Entry 3FNF (X-ray diffraction, 2.30 A resolution); this record covers chains A and B of the 4 polymer chains in the assembly.

== Chain A (and B) ==
Molecule: Enoyl-[acyl-carrier-protein] reductase [NADH]
From: Mycobacterium tuberculosis
Notes: EC 1.3.1.9; chain B of this document is another copy of the same molecule, construct and numbering; everything in this record applies to it too
Reference sequence: P0A5Y6 (INHA_MYCTU); residues 1-269 here = UniProt positions 1-269
Chain sequence (269 residues; numbered 1 to 269; the number before each row is that of its first residue):
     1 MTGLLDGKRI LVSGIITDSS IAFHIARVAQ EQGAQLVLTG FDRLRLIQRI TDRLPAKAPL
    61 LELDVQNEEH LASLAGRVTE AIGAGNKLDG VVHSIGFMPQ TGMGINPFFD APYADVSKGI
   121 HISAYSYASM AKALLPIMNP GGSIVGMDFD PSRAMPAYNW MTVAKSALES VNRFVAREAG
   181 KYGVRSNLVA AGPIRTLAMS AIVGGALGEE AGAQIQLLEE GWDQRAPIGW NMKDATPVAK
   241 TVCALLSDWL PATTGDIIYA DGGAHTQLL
Unresolved in the structure: 1 (chain B: 1, 201-219)
Small-molecule neighbours:
  - 5-benzyl-2-(2,4-dichlorophenoxy)phenol (JPM): G96, F97, M98, M103, F149, Y158, M161, K165, P193, T196, A198, M199, I215, L218, E219
  - NAD (nicotinamide-adenine-dinucleotide): G14, I15, I16, S20, I21, A22, F41, L63, D64, V65, Q66, S94, I95, G96, F97, I122, M147, D148, F149, Y158, K165, A191, G192, P193, I194, T196, A198
Reported in the primary citation:
  - binding site for 5-benzyl-2-(2,4-dichlorophenoxy)phenol: F149, Y158, P193, M199, I215, L218

== Chain A / chain B interface ==
Pairs across the interface - 67 pairs, chain A then chain B:
  F108(A) - F174(B)  hydrophobic
  F108(A) - E178(B)
  F109(A) - A128(B)
  F109(A) - A131(B)  hydrophobic
  F109(A) - K132(B)  hydrogen bond (backbone-side chain)
  F109(A) - E178(B)
  D110(A) - K132(B)  salt bridge
  A111(A) - Y125(B)  hydrogen bond (backbone-side chain)
  P112(A) - Y125(B)
  Y113(A) - S117(B)  hydrogen bond (side chain-backbone)
  Y113(A) - I120(B)
  Y113(A) - H121(B)  hydrogen bond (side chain-backbone)
  Y113(A) - Y125(B)  hydrogen bond (backbone-side chain)
  S117(A) - Y113(B)  hydrogen bond (backbone-side chain)
  S117(A) - S117(B)  hydrogen bond
  I120(A) - Y113(B)
  I120(A) - I120(B)  hydrophobic
  H121(A) - Y113(B)  hydrogen bond (backbone-side chain)
  Y125(A) - A111(B)  hydrogen bond (side chain-backbone)
  Y125(A) - P112(B)
  Y125(A) - Y113(B)  hydrophobic
  Y125(A) - V116(B)  hydrophobic
  Y125(A) - W160(B)  hydrophobic
  A128(A) - F109(B)
  A131(A) - F109(B)  hydrophobic
  K132(A) - F109(B)
  K132(A) - D110(B)  salt bridge
  L135(A) - F109(B)  hydrophobic
  P151(A) - R173(B)  hydrogen bond (backbone-side chain)
  S152(A) - R173(B)  hydrogen bond (backbone-side chain)
  R153(A) - R173(B)
  A154(A) - R173(B)
  A154(A) - F174(B)  hydrophobic
  A154(A) - R177(B)
  M155(A) - F174(B)
  M155(A) - R177(B)
  P156(A) - R177(B)
  N159(A) - F174(B)
  W160(A) - Y125(B)  hydrophobic
  W160(A) - A128(B)  hydrophobic
  W160(A) - V171(B)  hydrophobic
  T162(A) - S170(B)  hydrogen bond (backbone-side chain)
  T162(A) - F174(B)
  V163(A) - A167(B)
  V163(A) - S170(B)
  V163(A) - V171(B)  hydrophobic
  S166(A) - S166(B)
  S166(A) - S170(B)  hydrogen bond
  A167(A) - V163(B)  hydrophobic
  S170(A) - T162(B)  hydrogen bond (side chain-backbone)
  S170(A) - V163(B)
  S170(A) - S166(B)  hydrogen bond
  V171(A) - W160(B)  hydrophobic
  V171(A) - V163(B)  hydrophobic
  R173(A) - P151(B)  hydrogen bond (side chain-backbone)
  R173(A) - S152(B)  hydrogen bond (side chain-backbone)
  R173(A) - R153(B)
  R173(A) - A154(B)
  F174(A) - F108(B)  hydrophobic
  F174(A) - A154(B)  hydrophobic
  F174(A) - M155(B)
  F174(A) - N159(B)
  F174(A) - T162(B)
  R177(A) - A154(B)
  R177(A) - M155(B)
  R177(A) - P156(B)
  E178(A) - F109(B)
Other interface residues (no listed pair), chain A (35 interface residues in all): V116, V175, Q214
Other interface residues (no listed pair), chain B (34 interface residues in all): L135, V175

== Overview ==
35 residues of chain A and 34 residues of chain B are in contact, with 17 hydrogen bonds and 2 salt bridges.
Polar contacts include D110(A)-K132(B), F109(A)-K132(B) and A111(A)-Y125(B). Ligands of chain A: NAD and
5-benzyl-2-(2,4-dichlorophenoxy)phenol. The paper reports a binding site for
5-benzyl-2-(2,4-dichlorophenoxy)phenol at F149(A), Y158(A) and P193(A) among others.
Both chains are Enoyl-[acyl-carrier-protein] reductase [NADH] (Mycobacterium tuberculosis). Entry 3FNF
(Crystal structure of InhA bound to triclosan derivative) was determined by X-ray diffraction, deposited
together with 3FNE, 3FNG and 3FNH.
